Entry 8J6J (electron microscopy, 2.80 A resolution); this record covers chains B and G of the 5 polymer chains in the assembly.

== Chain B ==
Molecule: Guanine nucleotide-binding protein G(I)/G(S)/G(T) subunit beta-1
Source organism: Homo sapiens
UniProtKB: P62873 (GBB1_HUMAN); residues 2-340 here = UniProt positions 2-340
Amino-acid sequence (370 residues; numbered -3 to 366; the number before each row is that of its first residue; numbers below 1 keep their minus sign (Gly-3 is residue -3)):
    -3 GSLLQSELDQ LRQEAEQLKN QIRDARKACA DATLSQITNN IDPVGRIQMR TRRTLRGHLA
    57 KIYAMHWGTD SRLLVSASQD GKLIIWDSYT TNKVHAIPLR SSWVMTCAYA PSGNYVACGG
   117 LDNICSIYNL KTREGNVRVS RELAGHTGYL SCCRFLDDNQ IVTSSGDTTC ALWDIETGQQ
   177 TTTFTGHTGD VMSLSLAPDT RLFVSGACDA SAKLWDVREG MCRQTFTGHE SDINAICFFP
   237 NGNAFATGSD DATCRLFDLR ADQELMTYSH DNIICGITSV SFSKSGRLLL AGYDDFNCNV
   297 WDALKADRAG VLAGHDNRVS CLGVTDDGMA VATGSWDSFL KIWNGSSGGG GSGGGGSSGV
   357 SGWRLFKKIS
Unresolved in the structure: -3 to 1, 341-366
Differences from the reference sequence: expression tag (-3 to 1, 341-366)
Swiss-Prot annotation at these positions:
  - modified residue: Ser2 (N-acetylserine), His266 (Phosphohistidine)

== Chain G ==
Molecule: Guanine nucleotide-binding protein G(I)/G(S)/G(O) subunit gamma-2
Source organism: Homo sapiens
UniProtKB: P59768 (GBG2_HUMAN); residues 2-71 here = UniProt positions 2-71
Amino-acid sequence (70 residues; numbered 2 to 71; the number before each row is that of its first residue):
     2 ASNNTASIAQ ARKLVEQLKM EANIDRIKVS KAAADLMAYC EAHAKEDPLL TPVPASENPF
    62 REKKFFCAIL
Unresolved in the structure: 2-7, 64-71
Swiss-Prot annotation at these positions:
  - modified residue: Ala2 (N-acetylalanine), Cys68 (Cysteine methyl ester)
  - lipidation: Cys68 (S-geranylgeranyl cysteine)

== Interface between chain B and chain G ==
Contacting residue pairs (20; chain B residue first):
  Ile18(B) - Leu19(G)  hydrophobic
  Asp27(B) - Val30(G)
  Ile33(B) - Ser31(G)
  Ile33(B) - Ala34(G)  hydrophobic
  Met45(B) - Leu50(G)  hydrophobic
  Arg49(B) - Phe61(G)  hydrogen bond (side chain-backbone)
  Ser84(B) - Phe61(G)
  Tyr85(B) - Pro60(G)
  Tyr85(B) - Phe61(G)  hydrophobic
  Cys218(B) - Gln18(G)
  Arg219(B) - Glu22(G)
  Gln220(B) - Glu22(G)
  Lys280(B) - Glu47(G)
  Ser281(B) - Asp48(G)  hydrogen bond
  Leu284(B) - Leu50(G)  hydrophobic
  Leu300(B) - Met38(G)  hydrophobic
  Met325(B) - Pro49(G)  hydrophobic
  Ala326(B) - Phe61(G)  hydrophobic
  Ile338(B) - Phe61(G)  hydrophobic
  Asn340(B) - Phe61(G)
Other interface residues (no listed pair), chain B (26 interface residues in all): Leu14, Ile37, Ile43, Arg48, Asn237, Arg256, Ser279, Gly324
Other interface residues (no listed pair), chain G (17 interface residues in all): Ala33, Leu37, Asn59, Arg62

== In short ==
Chain B and chain G form an interface of 26 and 17 residues respectively, with 2 hydrogen bonds. Polar
contacts include Arg49(B)-Phe61(G) and Ser281(B)-Asp48(G).
Here chain B is Guanine nucleotide-binding protein G(I)/G(S)/G(T) subunit beta-1 and chain G is Guanine
nucleotide-binding protein G(I)/G(S)/G(O) subunit gamma-2, both from Homo sapiens. Entry 8J6J (Cryo-EM
structure of thehydroxycarboxylic acid receptor 2-Gi protein complex bound with GSK256073) was determined by
electron microscopy, deposited together with 8J6I and 8J6L.
